6K2J - chains A and B of the 6 polymer chains in the assembly; structure by X-ray diffraction, 2.40 A resolution.

Chain A (and B):
Name: UPF0335 protein CCNA_03428
From: Caulobacter vibrioides (strain NA1000 / CB15N)
Notes: chain B of this document is another copy of the same molecule, construct and numbering; everything in this record applies to it too
UniProtKB: B8H4R9 (Y3428_CAUVN); numbering as in UniProt (aligned over 1-89)
Amino-acid sequence (97 residues; numbered 1 to 97; the number before each row is that of its first residue):
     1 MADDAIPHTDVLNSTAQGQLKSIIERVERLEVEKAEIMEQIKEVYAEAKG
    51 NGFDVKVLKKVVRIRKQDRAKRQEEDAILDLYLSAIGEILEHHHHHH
Unresolved in the structure: 1-12, 93-97 (chain B: 1-13, 97)
Construct notes: expression tag (90-97)
Reported in the primary citation:
  - self-association interface (contacts with another copy of this molecule); pairs are residue here / residue on that copy: R26-E47 (salt bridge), E28-R65 (salt bridge), E31-K66 (salt bridge), K60-E74 (salt bridge), K71-D68, A16, L20, I23, I24, V27, L30, I37, I41, V44, A48, F53, V57, L58, V61, V61, V62, I78, L81
  - binding site for 10A DNA_front: K34, K42, K49, K56, K59, K60, R63
  - conformationally variable residues (helix shift): V55 to I89

How chain A and chain B interact:
Contacting residue pairs (43; chain A residue first):
  A16(A) with F53(B)
  L20(A) with F53(B), hydrophobic; L58(B), hydrophobic
  I23(A) with V44(B); A48(B), hydrophobic; F53(B), hydrophobic
  I24(A) with V61(B), hydrophobic; R65(B)
  R26(A) with E47(B), salt bridge
  V27(A) with V44(B), hydrophobic
  E28(A) with R65(B), salt bridge; R69(B), salt bridge
  L30(A) with I37(B); Q40(B); I41(B), hydrophobic; V44(B), hydrophobic
  E31(A) with I41(B); V62(B)
  E33(A) with I37(B)
  K34(A) with I37(B)
  I37(A) with L30(B); E33(B); K34(B)
  M38(A) with K34(B)
  Q40(A) with L30(B)
  I41(A) with L30(B), hydrophobic; E31(B)
  V44(A) with V27(B), hydrophobic
  Y45(A) with V27(B)
  E47(A) with R26(B), salt bridge
  A48(A) with I23(B), hydrophobic
  F53(A) with A16(B); Q19(B); L20(B); I23(B), hydrophobic
  L58(A) with L20(B), hydrophobic
  V61(A) with I24(B), hydrophobic
  V62(A) with I24(B), hydrophobic; E31(B)
  R65(A) with I24(B); E28(B), salt bridge
  K66(A) with E31(B), salt bridge
  R69(A) with E28(B), salt bridge
Interface residues without a listed pair, chain A (29 interface residues in all): Q17, Q19, N51
Interface residues without a listed pair, chain B (26 interface residues in all): M38, Y45

In short:
The interface between chain A and chain B involves 29 residues on one side and 26 on the other; the contacts
include 7 salt bridges. Polar pairs include R26(A)-E47(B), E28(A)-R65(B) and E28(A)-R69(B). The paper reports
a binding site for 10A DNA_front at K34(A), K42(A) and K49(A) among others; conformational variability at
V55(A).
Chain A and chain B are both UPF0335 protein CCNA_03428 (Caulobacter vibrioides (strain NA1000 / CB15N)); the
structure, Crystal Structure of the DNA Complex of C. crescentus GapR, was determined by X-ray diffraction
(same publication as 6JYK).
